PDB entry 1ZC9 | X-ray diffraction, 2.00 A resolution | chain A

# Chain A
Name: 2,2-dialkylglycine decarboxylase
Source organism: Burkholderia cepacia
Notes: EC 4.1.1.64
UniProtKB: P16932 (DGDA_BURCE); aligned to UniProt positions 1-433 over residues 1-433 (the alignment contains insertions or deletions, so no single offset holds)
Amino-acid sequence (433 residues; each row starts with the number of its first residue):
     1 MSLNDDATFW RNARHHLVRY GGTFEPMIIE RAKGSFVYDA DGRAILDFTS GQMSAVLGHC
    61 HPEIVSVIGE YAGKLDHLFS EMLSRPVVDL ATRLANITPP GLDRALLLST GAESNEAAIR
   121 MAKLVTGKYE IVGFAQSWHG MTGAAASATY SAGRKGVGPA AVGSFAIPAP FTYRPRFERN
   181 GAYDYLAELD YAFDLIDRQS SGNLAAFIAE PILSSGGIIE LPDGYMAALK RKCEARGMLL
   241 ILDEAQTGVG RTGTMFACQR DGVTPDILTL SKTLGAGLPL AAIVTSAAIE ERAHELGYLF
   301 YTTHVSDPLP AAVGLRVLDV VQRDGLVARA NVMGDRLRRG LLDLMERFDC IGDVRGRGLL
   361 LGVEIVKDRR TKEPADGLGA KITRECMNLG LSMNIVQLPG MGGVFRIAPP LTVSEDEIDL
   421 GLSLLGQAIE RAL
Unresolved in the structure: 1-2
UniProt features mapped onto this chain:
  - modified residue: K272 (N6-(pyridoxal phosphate)lysine)
Metal / ion sites: K+: L78, S80, T303, V305, D307; Na+: A95, T98, P99, L102
Small-molecule neighbours: 4'-deoxy-4'-aminopyridoxal-5'-phosphate (PMP): T110, G111, A112, N115, W138, H139, G140, E210, D243, A245, Q246, K272
From the paper describing this entry:
  - mutagenesis - Q52A (8700-fold), Q52I (70000-fold): decreased catalytic activity on L-alanine
  - mutagenesis - Q52A (1900-fold), Q52E (6-fold), Q52I (7500-fold): decreased catalytic activity on pyruvate
  - mutagenesis - Q52A (30-fold), Q52I (75-fold): decreased binding to 4'-deoxy-4'-aminopyridoxal-5'-phosphate
  - mutagenesis - Q52E: unchanged binding to 4'-deoxy-4'-aminopyridoxal-5'-phosphate
  - mutagenesis - Q52E: decreased binding to pyruvate
  - mutagenesis - Q52E: decreased binding to L-alanine
  - catalytic residues: Q52
  - binding site for 4'-deoxy-4'-aminopyridoxal-5'-phosphate: Q52, K272
  - catalytic residues: K272 (proposed by the authors, not directly observed)
  - self-association interface (contacts with another copy of this molecule); pairs are residue here / residue on that copy: Q52-Y301 (hydrogen bond) (citing earlier work)

# Overview
Bound to chain A: 4'-deoxy-4'-aminopyridoxal-5'-phosphate. L78, S80, T303, V305 and D307 form the K+ site.
A95, T98, P99 and L102 form the Na+ site. The paper reports catalytic residues Q52 and K272; Q52A, Q52E and
Q52I reduce catalytic activity on pyruvate.
Chain A is 2,2-dialkylglycine decarboxylase (Burkholderia cepacia); the structure, The crystal structure of
dialkylglycine decarboxylase complex with pyridoxamine 5-phosphate, was determined by X-ray diffraction (same
publication as 1Z3Z).
